PDB entry 2QAB | X-ray diffraction, 1.89 A resolution | chains B and D of the 4 polymer chains in the assembly

Chain B:
Protein: Estrogen receptor
Organism: Homo sapiens
Notes: fragment: Steroid-binding region, residues 298-554
Reference sequence: P03372 (ESR1_HUMAN); residues 298-554 here = UniProt positions 298-554
Amino-acid sequence (258 residues; row label = number of the first residue in the row):
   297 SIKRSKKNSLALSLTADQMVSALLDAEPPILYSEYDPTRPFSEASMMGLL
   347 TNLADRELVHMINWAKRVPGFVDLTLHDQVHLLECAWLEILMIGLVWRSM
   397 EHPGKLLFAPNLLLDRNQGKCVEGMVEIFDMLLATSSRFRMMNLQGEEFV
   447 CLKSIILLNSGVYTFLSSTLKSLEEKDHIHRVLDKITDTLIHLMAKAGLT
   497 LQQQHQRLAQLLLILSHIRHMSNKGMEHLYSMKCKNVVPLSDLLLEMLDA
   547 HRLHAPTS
Disordered / not traced: 297-304, 550-554
Sequence notes: expression tag (297); engineered mutation S537 (Tyr in P03372)
From the paper describing this entry:
  - mutagenesis - Y537S: increased signaling (citing earlier work)
  - mutagenesis - Y537S: increased stability in response to tritiated estradiol

Chain D:
Protein: nuclear receptor coactivator 2
Reference sequence: Q8BN74 (Q8BN74_MOUSE); numbering as in UniProt (aligned over 686-698)
Amino-acid sequence (13 residues; row label = number of the first residue in the row):
   686 KHKILHRLLQDSS
Disordered / not traced: 686-687, 697-698

How chain B and chain D interact:
Contacting residue pairs (21; chain B residue first):
  I358(B) with L690(D), hydrophobic; L693(D), hydrophobic; L694(D), hydrophobic
  K362(B) with L693(D); L694(D); D696(D)
  L372(B) with H691(D); L694(D), hydrophobic; Q695(D)
  Q375(B) with L694(D)
  V376(B) with L690(D); L694(D), hydrophobic
  L379(B) with L694(D), hydrophobic
  E380(B) with K688(D), salt bridge; L690(D)
  D538(B) with I689(D)
  L539(B) with I689(D)
  E542(B) with K688(D); I689(D), hydrogen bond (side chain-backbone); L690(D)
  M543(B) with L690(D), hydrophobic
Interface residues without a listed pair, chain B (13 interface residues in all): V355, F367

Overview:
The interface between chain B and chain D involves 13 residues on one side and 8 on the other; the contacts
include 1 hydrogen bond and 1 salt bridge. Among the polar pairs are E380(B)-K688(D) and E542(B)-I689(D). From
the paper: Y537S of chain B increases signaling; Y537S of chain B increases stability in response to tritiated
estradiol.
Chain B is Estrogen receptor (Homo sapiens) and chain D is nuclear receptor coactivator 2; the structure,
Crystal Structure of Estrogen Receptor Alpha Ligand Binding Domain Mutant 537S Complexed with an Ethyl
Indazole ..., was determined by X-ray diffraction (same publication as 2B23, 2QA6, 2QA8, 2QGT, 2QGW, 2QH6 and
3 further entries).
